1DNA - chains A and B; structure by X-ray diffraction, 2.20 A resolution.

Chain A (and B):
Molecule: Thymidylate synthase
Source organism: Escherichia coli
Notes: EC 2.1.1.45; chain B of this document is another copy of the same molecule, construct and numbering; everything in this record applies to it too
UniProtKB: P0A884 (TYSY_ECOLI); numbering as in UniProt (aligned over 2-264)
Chain sequence (264 residues; numbered 1 to 264; the number before each row is that of its first residue):
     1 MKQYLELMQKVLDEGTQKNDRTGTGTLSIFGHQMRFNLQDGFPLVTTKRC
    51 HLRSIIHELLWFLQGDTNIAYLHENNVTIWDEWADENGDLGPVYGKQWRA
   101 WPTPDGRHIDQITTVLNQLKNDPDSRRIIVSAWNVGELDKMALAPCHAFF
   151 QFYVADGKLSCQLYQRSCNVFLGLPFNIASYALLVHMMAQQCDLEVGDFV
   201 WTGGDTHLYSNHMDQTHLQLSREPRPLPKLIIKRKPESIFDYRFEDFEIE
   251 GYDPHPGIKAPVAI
Differences from the reference sequence: engineered mutation Asn169 (Asp in P0A884)
Modified residues: Met1 (n-carboxymethionine; CXM)
Glycans and other covalent adducts: 2'-deoxyuridine 5'-monophosphate (UMP) linked to Cys146
Residues lining bound ligands:
  - 10-propargyl-5,8-dideazafolic acid (CB3): Arg53, Ser54, Glu58, Thr78, Ile79, Trp80, Trp83, Leu143, Asn169, Leu172, Gly173, Phe176, Asn177, Tyr209, Val262, Ala263
  - 2'-deoxyuridine 5'-monophosphate (UMP): Arg21, Tyr94, Leu143, His147, Gln165, Arg166, Ser167, Cys168, Asn169, Gly173, Asn177, His207, Tyr209

Chain A / chain B interface:
Contacting residue pairs - 100 pairs, chain A then chain B:
  Thr16(A) with Asp156(B)
  Lys18(A) with Asp124(B), hydrogen bond (side chain-backbone); Tyr153(B); Val154(B)
  Asn19(A) with Asp124(B)
  Asp20(A) with Arg126(B), salt bridge
  Arg21(A) with Arg127(B)
  Ser28(A) with Tyr153(B), hydrogen bond
  Ile29(A) with Tyr153(B)
  Phe30(A) with Arg35(B), hydrogen bond (backbone-side chain); Gln151(B); Tyr153(B), hydrophobic; Ser160(B); Cys161(B); Gln162(B)
  Gly31(A) with Arg35(B), hydrogen bond (backbone-side chain); Gln162(B)
  His32(A) with Gln33(B)
  Gln33(A) with Gly31(B); His32(B); Gln33(B), hydrogen bond (side chain-backbone); Thr202(B)
  Arg35(A) with Phe30(B), hydrogen bond (side chain-backbone); Gly31(B), hydrogen bond (side chain-backbone)
  Trp101(A) with Trp101(B), hydrophobic; Asn134(B); Val135(B); Gly136(B)
  Thr103(A) with Gly136(B)
  Pro104(A) with Pro102(B)
  Asp105(A) with Lys140(B), salt bridge
  Arg107(A) with Gly136(B); Asp139(B), salt bridge; Lys140(B)
  Ile109(A) with Val135(B)
  Gln111(A) with Val135(B)
  Asp124(A) with Lys18(B); Asn19(B)
  Arg126(A) with Asp20(B), salt bridge; Arg166(B), hydrogen bond (backbone-side chain); Ser167(B), hydrogen bond; Asp205(B); His207(B); Tyr209(B), hydrogen bond
  Arg127(A) with Leu143(B); Ala144(B); Arg166(B)
  Ile129(A) with Trp133(B); Arg166(B)
  Ser131(A) with Trp133(B)
  Trp133(A) with Ile129(B); Ser131(B); Phe149(B), hydrophobic
  Asn134(A) with Trp101(B)
  Val135(A) with Trp101(B); Ile109(B); Gln111(B)
  Gly136(A) with Trp101(B); Thr103(B); Ile109(B)
  Leu143(A) with Arg127(B)
  Ala144(A) with Arg127(B)
  Phe149(A) with Trp133(B), hydrophobic; Tyr164(B), hydrophobic
  Gln151(A) with Phe30(B); Tyr164(B), hydrogen bond; Arg166(B); Gly204(B)
  Tyr153(A) with Lys18(B); Ser28(B), hydrogen bond; Ile29(B); Phe30(B), hydrophobic; Asp205(B)
  Val154(A) with Lys18(B)
  Asp156(A) with Thr16(B)
  Ser160(A) with Phe30(B)
  Cys161(A) with Phe30(B)
  Gln162(A) with Phe30(B); Tyr164(B), hydrogen bond; Thr202(B); Gly203(B), hydrogen bond (side chain-backbone); Gly204(B)
  Tyr164(A) with Phe149(B), hydrophobic; Gln151(B), hydrogen bond; Gln162(B), hydrogen bond
  Arg166(A) with Arg126(B), hydrogen bond (side chain-backbone); Arg127(B); Ile129(B); Gln151(B), hydrogen bond (backbone-side chain)
  Ser167(A) with Arg126(B), hydrogen bond
  Thr202(A) with Gln33(B); Gln162(B); Thr202(B)
  Gly203(A) with Gln162(B), hydrogen bond (backbone-side chain)
  Gly204(A) with Gln151(B); Gln162(B)
  Asp205(A) with Arg126(B); Tyr153(B)
  His207(A) with Arg126(B), hydrogen bond
  Tyr209(A) with Arg126(B), hydrogen bond
Other interface residues (no listed pair), chain A (53 interface residues in all): Thr22, Thr26, Pro102, Glu137, Asp139, Ala155
Other interface residues (no listed pair), chain B (54 interface residues in all): Arg21, Thr26, Pro104, Arg107, Glu137, Phe152, Ala155, Val200

Overview:
Chain A and chain B form an interface of 53 and 54 residues respectively, with 22 hydrogen bonds and 4 salt
bridges. Among the polar pairs are Asp20(A)-Arg126(B), Asp105(A)-Lys140(B) and Arg107(A)-Asp139(B). Ligands of
chain A: 10-propargyl-5,8-dideazafolic acid. 2'-deoxyuridine 5'-monophosphate is covalently linked to
Cys146(A).
Both chains are Thymidylate synthase (Escherichia coli). Entry 1DNA (D221(169)n mutant does not promote
opening of the cofactor imidazolidine ring) was determined by X-ray diffraction, deposited together with 1BJG.
